4Y80 - chains E and F of the 34 polymer chains in the assembly; structure by X-ray diffraction, 2.50 A resolution.

Chain E:
Protein: Proteasome subunit alpha type-6
Source organism: Saccharomyces cerevisiae S288c
Notes: EC 3.4.25.1
UniProt: P40302 (PSA6_YEAST); residues 0-233 here correspond to UniProt positions 1-234 (UniProt number = residue number + 1)
Sequence (234 residues; numbered 0 to 233; the number before each row is that of its first residue; numbering starts at 0):
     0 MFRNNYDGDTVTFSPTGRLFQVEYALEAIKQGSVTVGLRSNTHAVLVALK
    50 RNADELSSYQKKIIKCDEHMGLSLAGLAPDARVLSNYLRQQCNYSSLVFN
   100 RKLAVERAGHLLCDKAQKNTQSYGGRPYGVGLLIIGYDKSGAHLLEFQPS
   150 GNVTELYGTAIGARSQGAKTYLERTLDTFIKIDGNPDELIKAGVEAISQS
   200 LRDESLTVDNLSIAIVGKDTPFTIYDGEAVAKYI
Disordered / not traced: 0-2
Curated features (UniProtKB/Swiss-Prot):
  - modified residue: Ser13 (Phosphoserine)
  - cross-link: Lys190 (Glycyl lysine isopeptide (Lys-Gly) (interchain with G-Cter in ubiquitin))

Chain F:
Protein: Probable proteasome subunit alpha type-7
Source organism: Saccharomyces cerevisiae S288c
Notes: EC 3.4.25.1
UniProt: P21242 (PSA7_YEAST); residues -3 to 284 here correspond to UniProt positions 1-288 (UniProt number = residue number + 4)
Sequence (288 residues; each row starts with the number of its first residue; numbers below 1 keep their minus sign (Met-3 is residue -3)):
    -3 MTSIGTGYDLSNSVFSPDGRNFQVEYAVKAVENGTTSIGIKCNDGVVFAV
    47 EKLITSKLLVPQKNVKIQVVDRHIGCVYSGLIPDGRHLVNRGREEAASFK
    97 KLYKTPIPIPAFADRLGQYVQAHTLYNSVRPFGVSTIFGGVDKNGAHLYM
   147 LEPSGSYWGYKGAATGKGRQSAKAELEKLVDHHPEGLSAREAVKQAAKII
   197 YLAHEDNKEKDFELEISWCSLSETNGLHKFVKGDLLQEAIDFAQKEINGD
   247 DDEDEDDSDNVMSSDDENAPVATNANATTDQEGDIHLE
Disordered / not traced: -3 to 1, 245-284
Curated features (UniProtKB/Swiss-Prot):
  - modified residue: Thr-2 (N-acetylthreonine)

Interface between chain E and chain F:
Residue-residue contacts (63; chain E residue first):
  Asn4(E) with Leu6(F)
  Tyr5(E) with Asp5(F), hydrogen bond; Leu6(F), hydrophobic
  Thr9(E) with Arg126(F)
  Val10(E) with Gln19(F); Asn123(F); Ser124(F); Val125(F); Arg126(F)
  Thr11(E) with Leu6(F); Gln19(F)
  Phe12(E) with Gln19(F), hydrogen bond (backbone-side chain); Tyr22(F); Ala23(F), hydrophobic; Arg126(F); Pro127(F)
  Ser13(E) with Tyr22(F)
  Pro14(E) with Tyr22(F), hydrophobic; Lys25(F)
  Thr15(E) with Lys25(F)
  Gly16(E) with Tyr22(F); Lys25(F); Ala26(F)
  Leu18(E) with Leu77(F), hydrophobic; Arg126(F)
  His109(E) with Arg82(F), hydrogen bond
  Cys112(E) with Arg82(F)
  Asp113(E) with Arg82(F), salt bridge; Asn86(F)
  Gln116(E) with Pro79(F); Asp80(F); His83(F), hydrogen bond; Arg126(F)
  Thr119(E) with Arg126(F), hydrogen bond (backbone-side chain)
  Gln120(E) with His119(F); Val125(F); Arg126(F), hydrogen bond (backbone-backbone); Pro127(F); Phe128(F)
  Ser121(E) with Ser124(F)
  Tyr122(E) with Ser124(F), hydrogen bond (backbone-backbone)
  Ser149(E) with Pro79(F)
  Gly150(E) with Pro79(F)
  Asn151(E) with Ile78(F); Pro79(F)
  Thr153(E) with Leu55(F); Asn60(F)
  Glu154(E) with Val56(F); Lys59(F); Asn60(F), hydrogen bond (backbone-side chain)
  Leu155(E) with Leu54(F); Leu55(F), hydrophobic; Val56(F)
  Tyr156(E) with Leu54(F), hydrogen bond (backbone-backbone); Leu55(F); Val56(F); Pro57(F)
  Gly157(E) with Leu54(F)
  Lys168(E) with Leu54(F)
  Leu171(E) with Leu54(F)
  Glu172(E) with Ser52(F), hydrogen bond; Lys53(F), hydrogen bond (side chain-backbone)
  Leu175(E) with Lys53(F)
Other interface residues (no listed pair), chain E (36 interface residues in all): Arg38, Glu105, His142, Val152, Phe178
Other interface residues (no listed pair), chain F (30 interface residues in all): Gly129

In short:
Chain E and chain F form an interface of 36 and 30 residues respectively; the contacts include 11 hydrogen
bonds and 1 salt bridge. Polar contacts include Asp113(E)-Arg82(F), Tyr5(E)-Asp5(F) and Phe12(E)-Gln19(F).
Here chain E is Proteasome subunit alpha type-6 and chain F is Probable proteasome subunit alpha type-7, both
from Saccharomyces cerevisiae S288c. Entry 4Y80 (Yeast 20S proteasome in complex with Ac-LAI-ep) was
determined by X-ray diffraction together with 4Y69, 4Y6A, 4Y6V, 4Y6Z, 4Y70, 4Y74 and 34 further entries from
the same study.
